6CXE - chains C and D of the 4 polymer chains in the assembly; structure by X-ray diffraction, 2.05 A resolution.

[Chain C]
Protein: Chimeric T cell antigen receptor alpha chain Va14, Va24, Ja18
From: Mus musculus
Sequence (209 residues; each row starts with the number of its first residue; numbering starts at 0):
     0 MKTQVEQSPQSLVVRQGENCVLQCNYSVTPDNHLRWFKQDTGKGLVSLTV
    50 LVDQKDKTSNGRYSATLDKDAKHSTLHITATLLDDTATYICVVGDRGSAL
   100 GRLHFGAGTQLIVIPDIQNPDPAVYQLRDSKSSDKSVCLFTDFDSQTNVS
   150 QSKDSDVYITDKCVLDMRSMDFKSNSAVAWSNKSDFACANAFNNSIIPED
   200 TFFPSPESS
Disordered / not traced: 0-1, 183, 205-208
Cystine bridges: Cys23-Cys90, Cys137-Cys187
Metal / ion sites: Na+ site 1 near Leu99 (its only coordinating residue here)
Residues lining bound ligands: EM4 (N-[(2S,3S,4R)-3,4-dihydroxy-8-oxo-8-[(6-phenylhexyl)amino]-1-{[(2S,3R,4S,5R,6R)-3,4,5-trihydroxy-6-(hydroxymethyl)tetrahydro-2H-pyran-2-yl]oxy}octan-2-yl]hexacosanamide): Pro29, Asp30, Asn31, Asp94, Arg95, Gly96

[Chain D]
Protein: Chimeric T cell antigen receptor beta chain Vb8.2, vb11
From: Mus musculus
Sequence (241 residues; row label = number of the first residue in the row; numbering starts at 0):
     0 MEAAVTQSPRNKVAVTGGKVTLSCNQTNNHNNMYWYRQDTGHGLRLIHYS
    50 YGAGSTEKGDIPDGYKASRPSQENFSLILELATPSQTSVYFCASGDEGYT
   100 QYFGPGTRLLVLEDLRNVTPPKVSLFEPSKAEISHTQKATLVCLATGFYP
   150 DHVELSWWVNGKEVHSGVCTDPQPLKEQPALNDSRYSLSSRLRVSATFWQ
   200 NPRNHFRCQVQFYGLSENDEWTQDRAKPVTQIVSAEAWGRA
Disordered / not traced: 0-1
Cystine bridges: Cys23-Cys91, Cys142-Cys207
Metal / ion sites: Na+ site 1: Arg36, Gly42; Na+ site 2 near Gly97 (its only coordinating residue here)

[Interface between chain C and chain D]
Pairs across the interface - 95 pairs, chain C then chain D:
  Asn31(C) with Tyr98(D)
  His32(C) with Tyr98(D)
  Arg34(C) with Tyr98(D); Thr99(D)
  Gln38(C) with Gln37(D), hydrogen bond; Phe90(D)
  Gly41(C) with Arg107(D)
  Gly43(C) with Phe90(D)
  Leu44(C) with Phe102(D), hydrophobic
  Val51(C) with Tyr98(D)
  Ile89(C) with Gln37(D)
  Arg95(C) with Tyr98(D)
  Gly96(C) with Tyr98(D)
  Ser97(C) with Glu96(D); Gly97(D); Tyr98(D)
  Ala98(C) with Asn31(D); Tyr33(D); Asp95(D); Glu96(D), hydrogen bond (backbone-backbone); Gly97(D), hydrogen bond (backbone-backbone)
  Arg101(C) with Leu45(D); Tyr48(D), hydrogen bond; Asp59(D), salt bridge
  Leu102(C) with Tyr35(D); Gln100(D)
  Phe104(C) with Tyr35(D), hydrophobic; Gly42(D); Leu43(D); Phe102(D), hydrophobic
  Gly105(C) with Gly42(D)
  Ala106(C) with Gly40(D); His41(D); Gly42(D)
  Asp120(C) with His134(D), salt bridge
  Tyr124(C) with Ser128(D); Ala130(D); Glu131(D); His134(D); Thr135(D)
  Gln125(C) with Ser128(D)
  Leu126(C) with Phe125(D); Glu126(D); Thr139(D); Val141(D), hydrophobic
  Arg127(C) with Phe125(D); Glu126(D), hydrogen bond (backbone-backbone)
  Asp128(C) with Ser123(D); Leu124(D); Phe125(D)
  Ser129(C) with Leu124(D), hydrogen bond (backbone-backbone); Glu126(D); Glu235(D), hydrogen bond (side chain-backbone)
  Ser135(C) with Phe125(D)
  Val136(C) with Phe125(D), hydrophobic; Leu143(D), hydrophobic
  Leu138(C) with Thr139(D)
  Thr140(C) with Arg192(D)
  Asp141(C) with Thr135(D); Arg192(D), salt bridge
  Tyr157(C) with Leu174(D), hydrophobic; Glu176(D), hydrogen bond (side chain-backbone)
  Ile158(C) with Leu174(D)
  Thr159(C) with Asp170(D); Ser188(D); Arg190(D), hydrogen bond
  Asp160(C) with Arg190(D)
  Cys162(C) with Cys168(D), disulfide; Thr169(D); Arg190(D)
  Val163(C) with Cys168(D)
  Leu164(C) with Gly166(D); Val167(D); Cys168(D); Arg192(D)
  Asp165(C) with Ser165(D), hydrogen bond (backbone-side chain); Gly166(D), hydrogen bond (backbone-backbone)
  Met166(C) with Lys137(D); Ser165(D); Gly166(D); Arg192(D); Val193(D); Ser194(D)
  Arg167(C) with Ser165(D), hydrogen bond (backbone-side chain)
  Met169(C) with Ser194(D)
  Phe171(C) with Lys137(D); Arg192(D)
  Ser173(C) with Arg192(D), hydrogen bond
  Ser175(C) with Arg190(D), hydrogen bond
  Ala176(C) with Arg190(D)
  Val177(C) with Arg190(D)
  Trp179(C) with Leu143(D), hydrophobic; Ser186(D)
  Phe201(C) with His134(D)
  Pro203(C) with Ala130(D), hydrophobic
Other interface residues (no listed pair), chain C (56 interface residues in all): Phe36, Lys42, Val49, Leu99, Lys134, Ser154, Ser168
Other interface residues (no listed pair), chain D (53 interface residues in all): Tyr50, Pro104, Lys175, Gln177, Ala236
Cross-chain cystine bridges: Cys162(C)-Cys168(D)

[In short]
56 residues of chain C and 53 residues of chain D are in contact; the contacts include 1 disulfide bond, 14
hydrogen bonds and 3 salt bridges. Among the polar pairs are Arg101(C)-Asp59(D), Asp120(C)-His134(D) and
Asp141(C)-Arg192(D). Chain C binds compound EM4.
Here chain C is Chimeric T cell antigen receptor alpha chain Va14, Va24, Ja18 and chain D is Chimeric T cell
antigen receptor beta chain Vb8.2, vb11, both from Mus musculus. Entry 6CXE (Structure of alpha-GSA[26,6P]
bound by CD1d and in complex with the Va14Vb8.2 TCR) was determined by X-ray diffraction (same publication as
6C5M, 6C69, 6C6A, 6C6C, 6C6E, 6C6H and 10 further entries).
